Entry 7U05 (electron microscopy, 3.70 A resolution); this record covers chains i and j of the 28 polymer chains in the assembly.

[Chain i]
Protein: Trafficking protein particle complex subunit BET3
Organism: Saccharomyces cerevisiae
UniProtKB: P36149 (BET3_YEAST); numbering as in UniProt (aligned over 1-193)
Amino-acid sequence (193 residues; numbered 1 to 193; the number before each row is that of its first residue):
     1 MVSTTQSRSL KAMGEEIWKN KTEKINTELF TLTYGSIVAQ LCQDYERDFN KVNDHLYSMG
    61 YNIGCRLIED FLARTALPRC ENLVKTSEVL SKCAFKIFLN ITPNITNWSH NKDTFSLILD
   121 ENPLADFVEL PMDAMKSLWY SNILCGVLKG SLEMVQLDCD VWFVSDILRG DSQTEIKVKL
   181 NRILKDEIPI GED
Not modelled in the structure: 1-7, 192-193
Covalently attached groups: palmitic acid (PLM) linked to Cys80
UniProt features mapped onto this chain:
  - lipidation: Cys80 (S-palmitoyl cysteine)
  - mutagenesis: Cys80 (C80S: Loss of palmitoylation)

[Chain j]
Protein: Trafficking protein particle complex subunit 31
Organism: Saccharomyces cerevisiae
UniProtKB: Q03337 (TRS31_YEAST); residue numbers follow UniProt; this construct covers 1-283
Amino-acid sequence (283 residues; row label = number of the first residue in the row):
     1 MSQRIIQPSA SDQQFPGKSD GYEYTVGPKQ AITSEASTTY IPSRIYSESL LFKRQEASLS
    61 AMAFLFQEMI SQLHRTCKTA GDFETKLSDY GHNIGIRLLE LLNFRASVSP SSLPRASAFL
   121 SQNESSSKLS NASNSPGMLA NSSTATSASA NERLQEKQTE SLSNYITKMR RRDLKILDIL
   181 QFIHGTLWSY LFNHVSDDLV KSSERDNEYM IVDNFPTLTQ FIPGENVSCE YFVCGIIKGF
   241 LFNAGFPCGV TAHRMPQGGH SQRTVYLIQF DRQVLDREGL RFG
Not modelled in the structure: 1-18, 38-39, 111-159, 280-283

[Interface between chain i and chain j]
Residue-residue contacts (54; chain i residue first):
  Trp18(i) - Glu56(j)
  Thr22(i) - Ser58(j)
  Glu23(i) - Ser58(j)
  Glu23(i) - Leu59(j)  hydrogen bond (backbone-backbone)
  Lys24(i) - Ala57(j)
  Ile25(i) - Glu56(j)
  Ile25(i) - Ala57(j)  hydrogen bond (backbone-backbone)
  Ile25(i) - Ser58(j)
  Ile25(i) - Leu59(j)  hydrophobic
  Asn26(i) - Tyr190(j)  hydrogen bond (side chain-backbone)
  Thr27(i) - Gln55(j)  hydrogen bond (side chain-backbone)
  Thr27(i) - Glu56(j)
  Thr27(i) - Ala57(j)  hydrogen bond (side chain-backbone)
  Glu28(i) - Arg105(j)  salt bridge
  Glu28(i) - Tyr190(j)  hydrogen bond
  Leu29(i) - Leu191(j)  hydrophobic
  Phe30(i) - Ala61(j)
  Phe30(i) - Met62(j)  hydrophobic
  Phe30(i) - Leu65(j)  hydrophobic
  Leu32(i) - Ile94(j)
  Leu32(i) - Arg97(j)
  Leu32(i) - Leu98(j)  hydrophobic
  Thr33(i) - Leu65(j)
  Thr33(i) - Ile94(j)
  Thr33(i) - Phe232(j)
  Ser36(i) - Tyr90(j)
  Ile37(i) - Met69(j)  hydrophobic
  Ile37(i) - Tyr90(j)  hydrophobic
  Gln40(i) - Tyr90(j)
  His55(i) - Gln72(j)  hydrogen bond
  Met59(i) - Glu68(j)
  Met59(i) - Gln72(j)
  Asn62(i) - Glu68(j)  hydrogen bond
  Asn62(i) - Gln72(j)
  Ile63(i) - Glu68(j)
  Arg66(i) - Phe64(j)
  Arg66(i) - Gln67(j)  hydrogen bond
  Leu67(i) - Phe64(j)  hydrophobic
  Asp70(i) - Ser60(j)  hydrogen bond
  Asp70(i) - Phe64(j)
  Ile97(i) - Ser58(j)
  Phe98(i) - Ala57(j)
  Phe98(i) - Ser58(j)  hydrogen bond (backbone-backbone)
  Phe98(i) - Ser60(j)
  Phe98(i) - Ala61(j)
  Glu121(i) - Gln55(j)
  Ala125(i) - Arg44(j)
  Asp126(i) - Arg44(j)  hydrogen bond (backbone-side chain)
  Asp126(i) - Glu48(j)
  Asp126(i) - Lys53(j)  salt bridge
  Val128(i) - Ile45(j)
  Glu129(i) - Ile45(j)
  Ile143(i) - Leu65(j)  hydrophobic
  Leu168(i) - Arg44(j)
Other interface residues (no listed pair), chain i (37 interface residues in all): Tyr34, Arg74, Leu99, Asn100, Phe127, Ile167
Other interface residues (no listed pair), chain j (30 interface residues in all): Leu50, Phe192, Thr217, Leu218

[Overview]
Chain i and chain j form an interface of 37 and 30 residues respectively, with 12 hydrogen bonds and 2 salt
bridges. Polar pairs include Glu28(i)-Arg105(j), Asp126(i)-Lys53(j) and Asn26(i)-Tyr190(j). Covalently linked
palmitic acid: at Cys80(i). Curated annotation (UniProt) lists one mutagenesis site on chain i.
Chain i is Trafficking protein particle complex subunit BET3 and chain j is Trafficking protein particle
complex subunit 31, both from Saccharomyces cerevisiae; the structure, Structure of the yeast
TRAPPII-Rab11/Ypt32 complex in the closed/closed state (composite structure), was determined by electron
microscopy, deposited together with 7U06.
